PDB entry 1CKJ | X-ray diffraction, 2.46 A resolution | chains A and B

== Chain A (and B) ==
Name: Recombinant casein kinase I delta
Organism: Rattus norvegicus
Notes: EC 2.7.1.-; engineered mutation(s): C-TERMINAL TRUNCATION MUTANT CONTAINING RESIDUES 1 - 317; chain B of this document is another copy of the same molecule, construct and numbering; everything in this record applies to it too
UniProt: Q06486 (KC1D_RAT); the author numbering skips numbers that UniProt does not, so the offset changes along the chain: 1-4 = UniProt 1-4; 8-140 = UniProt 5-137; 143-322 = UniProt 138-317
Chain sequence (317 residues; numbered 1 to 322; 5 numbers in that range are skipped by the numbering (no residue carries them; nothing is unmodelled there); the number before each row is that of its first residue):
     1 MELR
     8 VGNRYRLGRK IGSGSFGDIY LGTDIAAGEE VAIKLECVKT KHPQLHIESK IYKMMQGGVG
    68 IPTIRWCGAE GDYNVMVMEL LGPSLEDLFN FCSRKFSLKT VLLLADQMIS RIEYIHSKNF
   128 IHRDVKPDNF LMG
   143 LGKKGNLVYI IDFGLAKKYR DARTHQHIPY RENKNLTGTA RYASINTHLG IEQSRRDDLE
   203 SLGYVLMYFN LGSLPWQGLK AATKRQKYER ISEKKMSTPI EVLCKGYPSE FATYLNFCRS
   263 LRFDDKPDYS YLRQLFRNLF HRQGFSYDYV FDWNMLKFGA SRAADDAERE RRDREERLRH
Disordered / not traced: 302-322 (chain B: 299-322)
Ligand contacts:
  - tungstate(VI)ion (WO4), molecule 1: R162, H167, K268
  - tungstate(VI)ion (WO4), molecule 2: R183, Q219, G220, L221, K229
UniProt features mapped onto this chain:
  - region: H322 (Autoinhibitory)
  - active site: D131 (Proton acceptor)
  - binding site (ATP): I18 to I26, K41

== Interface between chain A and chain B ==
Residue-residue contacts - 28 pairs, chain A then chain B:
  Y172(A) with V66(B)
  R173(A) with Q63(B), hydrogen bond (side chain-backbone); G64(B); G65(B); V66(B); Y121(B), hydrogen bond; K125(B)
  E174(A) with G64(B), hydrogen bond (backbone-backbone); G65(B)
  H190(A) with K145(B)
  L191(A) with K145(B); K146(B), hydrogen bond (backbone-side chain); Y291(B)
  Q228(A) with K145(B), hydrogen bond
  E231(A) with G144(B); K145(B), hydrogen bond (side chain-backbone)
  E235(A) with K145(B)
  M238(A) with N148(B), hydrogen bond
  I242(A) with Y289(B)
  E243(A) with S288(B), hydrogen bond
  N258(A) with S288(B); Y289(B), hydrogen bond (side chain-backbone)
  R261(A) with Y289(B), hydrogen bond (side chain-backbone)
  S262(A) with R279(B), hydrogen bond (backbone-side chain); Y289(B)
  R264(A) with R275(B); Q276(B); R279(B)
Other interface residues (no listed pair), chain A (19 interface residues in all): I187, G192, I193, S234
Other interface residues (no listed pair), chain B (20 interface residues in all): M62, R118, L149, V292

== In short ==
The interface between chain A and chain B involves 19 residues on one side and 20 on the other; the contacts
include 11 hydrogen bonds. Polar contacts include R173(A)-Q63(B), R173(A)-Y121(B) and L191(A)-K146(B). Chain A
binds tungstate(VI)ion.
Both chains are Recombinant casein kinase I delta (Rattus norvegicus). Entry 1CKJ (Casein kinase I delta
truncation mutant containing residues 1-317 complex with bound tungstate) was determined by X-ray diffraction
(same publication as 1CKI).
